8SOZ - chains C and A; structure by X-ray diffraction, 1.64 A resolution.

[Chain C]
Protein: 602 single chain fragment variable
From: Homo sapiens
Chain sequence (241 residues; numbered 1 to 241; the number before each row is that of its first residue):
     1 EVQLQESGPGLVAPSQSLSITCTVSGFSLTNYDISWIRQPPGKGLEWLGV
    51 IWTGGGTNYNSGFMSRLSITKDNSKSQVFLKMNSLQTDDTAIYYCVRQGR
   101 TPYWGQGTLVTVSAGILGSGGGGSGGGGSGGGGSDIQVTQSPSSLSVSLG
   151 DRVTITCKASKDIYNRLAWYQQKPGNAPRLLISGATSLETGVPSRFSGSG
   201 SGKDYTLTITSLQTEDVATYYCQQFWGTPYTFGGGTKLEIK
Unresolved in the structure: 114-134
Cystine bridges: Cys22-Cys95, Cys157-Cys222
From the paper describing this entry:
  - mutagenesis - T101S/F225S/G227D: increased binding to Interleukin-2 (chain A)

[Chain A]
Protein: Interleukin-2
From: Homo sapiens
Reference sequence: P60568 (IL2_HUMAN); residues 0-133 here correspond to UniProt positions 20-153 (UniProt number = residue number + 20)
Chain sequence (139 residues; each row starts with the number of its first residue; numbers below 1 keep their minus sign (Ala-2 is residue -2)):
    -2 AGSAPTSSSTKKTQLQLEHLLLDLQMILNGINNYKNPKLTRMLTFKFYMP
    48 KKATELKHLQCLEEELKPLEEVLNLAQSKNFHLRPRDLISNINVIVLELK
    98 GSETTFMCEYADETATIVEFLNRWITFCQSIISTLTAAA
Unresolved in the structure: -2 to 4, 31-34, 74-80, 100-102, 133-136
Sequence notes: expression tag (-2 to -1, 134-136)
Swiss-Prot annotation at these positions:
  - glycosylation: Thr3 (O-linked (GalNAc...) threonine)
Cystine bridges: Cys58-Cys105

[How chain C and chain A interact]
Contacting residue pairs (30; chain C residue first):
  Asn31(C) with Glu110(A)
  Tyr32(C) with Asp109(A), hydrogen bond; Glu110(A)
  Asp33(C) with Lys43(A), salt bridge
  Trp52(C) with Thr41(A)
  Asn58(C) with Thr41(A)
  Arg97(C) with Asp109(A), salt bridge
  Gly99(C) with Asp109(A)
  Arg100(C) with Tyr45(A); Tyr107(A); Ala108(A); Asp109(A), hydrogen bond (backbone-backbone)
  Thr101(C) with Asp109(A), hydrogen bond (backbone-side chain)
  Tyr164(C) with Lys64(A); Pro65(A); Glu68(A), hydrogen bond
  Asn165(C) with Tyr45(A)
  Arg166(C) with Lys43(A), hydrogen bond (side chain-backbone); Phe44(A); Tyr45(A); Glu62(A), salt bridge; Pro65(A)
  Phe225(C) with Tyr45(A)
  Trp226(C) with Phe42(A); Lys43(A); Pro65(A), hydrophobic; Val69(A), hydrophobic
  Gly227(C) with Thr41(A); Phe42(A)
  Thr228(C) with Thr41(A)
Interface residues without a listed pair, chain C (21 interface residues in all): Thr53, Gln98, Asp162, Gly184, Tyr230
Interface residues without a listed pair, chain A (16 interface residues in all): Thr111, Glu116
From the paper, about this interface:
  - interface residues, chain C: Arg100(C), Thr101(C), Asp162(C), Arg166(C), Trp226(C)
  - interface residues, chain A: Arg38(A), Glu62(A), Tyr107(A)

[Summary]
21 residues of chain C face 16 of chain A across their interface, with 5 hydrogen bonds and 3 salt bridges.
Polar pairs include Asp33(C)-Lys43(A), Arg97(C)-Asp109(A) and Arg166(C)-Glu62(A). The paper reports that
T101S/F225S/G227D of chain C increase binding to Interleukin-2 (chain A); interface residues Arg100(C),
Thr101(C) and Arg38(A) among others.
Chain C is 602 single chain fragment variable and chain A is Interleukin-2, both from Homo sapiens; the
structure, Structure of the complex formed by human interleukin-2 and scFv 602, was determined by X-ray
diffraction, deposited together with 8SOW.
